PDB entry 3SBQ | X-ray diffraction, 1.70 A resolution | chains A and B

[Chain A (and B)]
Name: Nitrous-oxide reductase
From: Pseudomonas stutzeri
Notes: EC 1.7.99.6; chain B of this document is another copy of the same molecule, construct and numbering; everything in this record applies to it too
UniProt: P19573 (NOSZ_PSEST); residues 1-638 here = UniProt positions 1-638
Sequence (638 residues; numbered 1 to 638; the number before each row is that of its first residue):
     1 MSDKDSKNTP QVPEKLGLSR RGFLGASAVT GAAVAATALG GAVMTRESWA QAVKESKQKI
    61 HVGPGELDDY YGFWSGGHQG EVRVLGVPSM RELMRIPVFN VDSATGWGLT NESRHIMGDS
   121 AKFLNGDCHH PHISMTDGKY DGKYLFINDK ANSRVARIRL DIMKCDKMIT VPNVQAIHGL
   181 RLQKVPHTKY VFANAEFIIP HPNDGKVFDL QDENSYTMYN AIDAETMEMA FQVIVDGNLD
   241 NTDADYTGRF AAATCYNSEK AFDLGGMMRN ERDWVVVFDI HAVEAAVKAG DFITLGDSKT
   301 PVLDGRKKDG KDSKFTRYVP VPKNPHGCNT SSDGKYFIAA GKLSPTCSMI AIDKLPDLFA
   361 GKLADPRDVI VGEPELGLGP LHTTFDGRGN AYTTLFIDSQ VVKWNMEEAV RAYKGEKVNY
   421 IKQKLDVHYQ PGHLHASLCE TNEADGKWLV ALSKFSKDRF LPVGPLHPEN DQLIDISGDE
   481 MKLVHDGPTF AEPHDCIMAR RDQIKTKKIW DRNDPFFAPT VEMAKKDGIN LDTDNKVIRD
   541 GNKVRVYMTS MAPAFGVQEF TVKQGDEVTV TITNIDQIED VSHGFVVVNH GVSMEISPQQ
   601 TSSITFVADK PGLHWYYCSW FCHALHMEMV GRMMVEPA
Unresolved in the structure: 1-57
Ion coordination: [4Cu:2S] cluster: His-130, His-178, His-326, His-382, His-433, His-494; Ca2+: Tyr-256, Glu-259, Met-267, Asp-273, Asn-324; K+: Lys-454, Glu-469; dinuclear copper ion: Cys-618, Trp-620, Cys-622, His-626, Met-629
Small-molecule neighbours: CUK ([4Cu:2S] cluster): His-129, His-130, His-178, Asn-241, His-326, His-382, Gly-432, His-433, Lys-454, His-494
Curated features (UniProtKB/Swiss-Prot):
  - binding site (Cu cation): His-129, His-130, His-178, His-326, His-382, His-433, His-494, His-583, Cys-618, Trp-620, Cys-622, His-626, Met-629
  - binding site (Ca(2+)): Tyr-256, Glu-259, Met-267, Asp-273, Asn-324, Lys-454, Glu-469

[How chain A and chain B interact]
Pairs across the interface (262):
  His-61(A) / His-61(B)
  Pro-64(A) / Arg-459(B)
  Pro-64(A) / Leu-483(B)  hydrophobic
  Pro-64(A) / Val-484(B)
  Pro-64(A) / His-485(B)
  Pro-64(A) / Asp-486(B)
  Gly-65(A) / Arg-459(B)
  Leu-67(A) / Asp-458(B)
  Leu-67(A) / Arg-459(B)
  Leu-67(A) / Phe-460(B)
  Leu-67(A) / Leu-461(B)
  Asp-68(A) / Leu-461(B)
  Tyr-70(A) / Leu-461(B)
  Tyr-71(A) / Leu-461(B)
  Tyr-71(A) / Pro-462(B)  hydrogen bond (side chain-backbone)
  His-78(A) / Ser-103(B)  hydrogen bond (backbone-side chain)
  His-78(A) / Ala-104(B)  hydrogen bond (backbone-backbone)
  His-78(A) / Ser-619(B)  hydrogen bond (side chain-backbone)
  His-78(A) / Trp-620(B)
  Gln-79(A) / Asp-102(B)
  Gln-79(A) / Ser-103(B)
  Gln-79(A) / Ala-104(B)
  Glu-81(A) / Arg-95(B)  salt bridge
  Arg-83(A) / Arg-95(B)
  Arg-91(A) / Phe-460(B)
  Arg-91(A) / His-485(B)
  Arg-91(A) / Asp-486(B)  hydrogen bond (side chain-backbone)
  Arg-91(A) / Pro-488(B)
  Glu-92(A) / Arg-95(B)  salt bridge
  Glu-92(A) / Pro-488(B)
  Leu-93(A) / Phe-460(B)  hydrophobic
  Leu-93(A) / Leu-461(B)  hydrophobic
  Leu-93(A) / Val-463(B)  hydrophobic
  Leu-93(A) / Pro-468(B)
  Leu-93(A) / Pro-488(B)  hydrophobic
  Met-94(A) / Val-463(B)  hydrophobic
  Met-94(A) / Leu-466(B)
  Met-94(A) / His-467(B)
  Met-94(A) / Pro-468(B)
  Met-94(A) / Phe-490(B)  hydrophobic
  Arg-95(A) / Glu-81(B)  salt bridge
  Arg-95(A) / Arg-83(B)
  Arg-95(A) / Glu-92(B)  salt bridge
  Arg-95(A) / Arg-95(B)
  Arg-95(A) / Phe-490(B)
  Asp-102(A) / Gln-79(B)
  Asp-102(A) / Phe-490(B)
  Ser-103(A) / His-78(B)  hydrogen bond (side chain-backbone)
  Ser-103(A) / Gln-79(B)
  Ser-103(A) / Asn-125(B)
  Ser-103(A) / Gly-126(B)  hydrogen bond (side chain-backbone)
  Ala-104(A) / His-78(B)  hydrogen bond (backbone-backbone)
  Ala-104(A) / Gln-79(B)
  Ala-104(A) / Ala-491(B)  hydrophobic
  Leu-109(A) / Leu-124(B)  hydrophobic
  Phe-123(A) / Asn-589(B)
  Phe-123(A) / His-590(B)
  Phe-123(A) / Gly-591(B)
  Leu-124(A) / Leu-124(B)  hydrophobic
  Asn-125(A) / Ser-103(B)
  Asn-125(A) / Gly-591(B)
  Asn-125(A) / Val-592(B)
  Asn-125(A) / Ser-593(B)
  Gly-126(A) / Ser-103(B)  hydrogen bond (backbone-side chain)
  Asp-127(A) / Tyr-617(B)  hydrogen bond
  Lys-150(A) / Tyr-617(B)
  Lys-150(A) / Met-627(B)
  Ala-151(A) / Val-586(B)  hydrophobic
  Ala-151(A) / Val-588(B)
  Ala-151(A) / Asn-589(B)  hydrogen bond (backbone-backbone)
  Ala-151(A) / Tyr-617(B)  hydrogen bond (backbone-side chain)
  Asn-152(A) / Asn-589(B)  hydrogen bond (side chain-backbone)
  Asn-152(A) / His-590(B)  hydrogen bond (side chain-backbone)
  Asn-152(A) / Gly-591(B)  hydrogen bond (side chain-backbone)
  Ser-153(A) / Val-588(B)
  Ser-153(A) / Asn-589(B)  hydrogen bond
  Met-163(A) / Val-463(B)
  Val-174(A) / Asn-589(B)
  Gln-175(A) / Val-588(B)
  Gln-175(A) / Asn-589(B)
  Gln-175(A) / Leu-613(B)
  Gln-175(A) / His-614(B)
  Gln-175(A) / Trp-615(B)
  Ala-176(A) / Val-588(B)
  His-178(A) / Met-627(B)
  Glu-196(A) / Met-627(B)
  Phe-197(A) / Val-588(B)  hydrophobic
  Phe-197(A) / Trp-615(B)
  Phe-197(A) / Tyr-617(B)  hydrophobic
  Ile-198(A) / Leu-613(B)
  Ile-198(A) / Trp-615(B)  hydrogen bond (backbone-side chain)
  Ile-199(A) / Trp-615(B)
  Pro-200(A) / Leu-613(B)
  Asn-203(A) / Pro-611(B)
  Asn-203(A) / Gly-612(B)
  Asn-203(A) / Leu-613(B)  hydrogen bond (side chain-backbone)
  Asp-204(A) / Pro-611(B)
  Asp-204(A) / Pro-637(B)
  Gly-205(A) / Gly-612(B)
  Gly-205(A) / Val-635(B)
  Gly-205(A) / Pro-637(B)
  Phe-208(A) / Gly-612(B)
  Phe-208(A) / Leu-613(B)
  Phe-208(A) / Met-634(B)  hydrophobic
  Phe-208(A) / Val-635(B)
  Leu-210(A) / Leu-613(B)  hydrophobic
  Leu-210(A) / Trp-615(B)  hydrophobic
  Asp-240(A) / Met-627(B)
  Tyr-256(A) / Met-627(B)
  Phe-262(A) / Arg-632(B)
  Leu-264(A) / Glu-628(B)
  Met-267(A) / Glu-628(B)
  Met-267(A) / Val-630(B)  hydrophobic
  Met-268(A) / Leu-625(B)  hydrophobic
  Asn-324(A) / Glu-628(B)  hydrogen bond
  Lys-342(A) / Ala-624(B)
  Lys-342(A) / Glu-628(B)  salt bridge
  Leu-343(A) / Leu-625(B)  hydrophobic
  Phe-396(A) / Phe-621(B)  hydrophobic
  Phe-396(A) / His-623(B)
  Phe-396(A) / Ala-624(B)
  Lys-454(A) / Phe-621(B)
  Phe-455(A) / Asp-580(B)
  Phe-455(A) / Phe-621(B)
  Phe-455(A) / Cys-622(B)
  Ser-456(A) / Asp-580(B)  hydrogen bond (backbone-side chain)
  Lys-457(A) / Asp-580(B)  hydrogen bond (backbone-side chain)
  Asp-458(A) / Leu-67(B)
  Arg-459(A) / Pro-64(B)
  Arg-459(A) / Gly-65(B)
  Arg-459(A) / Leu-67(B)
  Phe-460(A) / Leu-67(B)
  Phe-460(A) / Arg-91(B)
  Phe-460(A) / Leu-93(B)  hydrophobic
  Leu-461(A) / Leu-67(B)
  Leu-461(A) / Asp-68(B)
  Leu-461(A) / Tyr-70(B)
  Leu-461(A) / Tyr-71(B)
  Leu-461(A) / Leu-93(B)  hydrophobic
  Leu-461(A) / Arg-501(B)
  Pro-462(A) / Tyr-71(B)  hydrogen bond (backbone-side chain)
  Pro-462(A) / Thr-506(B)
  Val-463(A) / Leu-93(B)  hydrophobic
  Val-463(A) / Met-163(B)
  Gly-464(A) / Thr-506(B)
  Gly-464(A) / Lys-507(B)
  Pro-465(A) / Ile-162(B)
  Pro-465(A) / Lys-507(B)
  Pro-465(A) / Lys-508(B)
  Pro-465(A) / Ile-509(B)
  Pro-465(A) / Trp-510(B)
  Pro-465(A) / Ser-597(B)
  Leu-466(A) / Met-94(B)
  Leu-466(A) / Thr-105(B)
  Leu-466(A) / Ser-582(B)
  Leu-466(A) / Glu-595(B)
  Leu-466(A) / Trp-620(B)
  His-467(A) / Met-94(B)
  His-467(A) / Asp-580(B)  salt bridge
  Pro-468(A) / Leu-93(B)
  Pro-468(A) / Met-94(B)
  Leu-483(A) / Pro-64(B)  hydrophobic
  Val-484(A) / Pro-64(B)
  His-485(A) / Pro-64(B)
  His-485(A) / Arg-91(B)
  Asp-486(A) / Pro-64(B)
  Asp-486(A) / Arg-91(B)  hydrogen bond (backbone-side chain)
  Pro-488(A) / Arg-91(B)
  Pro-488(A) / Glu-92(B)
  Pro-488(A) / Leu-93(B)  hydrophobic
  Phe-490(A) / Met-94(B)  hydrophobic
  Phe-490(A) / Arg-95(B)
  Phe-490(A) / Asp-102(B)
  Ala-491(A) / Ala-104(B)  hydrophobic
  Glu-492(A) / Ser-619(B)
  Glu-492(A) / Trp-620(B)
  Glu-492(A) / Phe-621(B)  hydrogen bond (side chain-backbone)
  Arg-501(A) / Leu-461(B)
  Thr-506(A) / Pro-462(B)
  Thr-506(A) / Gly-464(B)
  Lys-507(A) / Gly-464(B)
  Lys-507(A) / Pro-465(B)
  Lys-508(A) / Pro-465(B)
  Trp-510(A) / Pro-465(B)
  Pro-553(A) / Leu-264(B)  hydrophobic
  Asp-580(A) / Phe-455(B)
  Asp-580(A) / Ser-456(B)  hydrogen bond (side chain-backbone)
  Asp-580(A) / Lys-457(B)  hydrogen bond (side chain-backbone)
  Asp-580(A) / His-467(B)
  Ser-582(A) / Leu-466(B)
  Val-586(A) / Ala-151(B)  hydrophobic
  Val-588(A) / Ala-151(B)
  Val-588(A) / Ser-153(B)
  Val-588(A) / Gln-175(B)
  Val-588(A) / Ala-176(B)
  Val-588(A) / Phe-197(B)  hydrophobic
  Asn-589(A) / Phe-123(B)
  Asn-589(A) / Ala-151(B)  hydrogen bond (backbone-backbone)
  Asn-589(A) / Asn-152(B)  hydrogen bond (backbone-side chain)
  Asn-589(A) / Ser-153(B)  hydrogen bond
  Asn-589(A) / Val-174(B)
  Asn-589(A) / Gln-175(B)
  His-590(A) / Phe-123(B)
  His-590(A) / Asn-152(B)  hydrogen bond (backbone-side chain)
  Gly-591(A) / Phe-123(B)
  Gly-591(A) / Asn-125(B)
  Gly-591(A) / Asn-152(B)  hydrogen bond (backbone-side chain)
  Val-592(A) / Asn-125(B)
  Ser-593(A) / Asn-125(B)
  Glu-595(A) / Leu-466(B)
  Pro-611(A) / Asn-203(B)
  Pro-611(A) / Asp-204(B)
  Gly-612(A) / Asn-203(B)
  Gly-612(A) / Gly-205(B)
  Gly-612(A) / Phe-208(B)
  Leu-613(A) / Gln-175(B)  hydrogen bond (backbone-side chain)
  Leu-613(A) / Ile-198(B)
  Leu-613(A) / Asn-203(B)  hydrogen bond (backbone-side chain)
  Leu-613(A) / Phe-208(B)
  Leu-613(A) / Leu-210(B)  hydrophobic
  His-614(A) / Gln-175(B)
  Trp-615(A) / Gln-175(B)  hydrogen bond (backbone-side chain)
  Trp-615(A) / Phe-197(B)
  Trp-615(A) / Ile-198(B)  hydrogen bond (side chain-backbone)
  Trp-615(A) / Ile-199(B)
  Trp-615(A) / Leu-210(B)  hydrophobic
  Tyr-617(A) / Asp-127(B)  hydrogen bond
  Tyr-617(A) / Lys-150(B)
  Tyr-617(A) / Ala-151(B)  hydrogen bond (side chain-backbone)
  Tyr-617(A) / Phe-197(B)  hydrophobic
  Ser-619(A) / His-78(B)  hydrogen bond (backbone-side chain)
  Ser-619(A) / Glu-492(B)
  Trp-620(A) / His-78(B)
  Trp-620(A) / Leu-466(B)  hydrophobic
  Trp-620(A) / Glu-492(B)
  Phe-621(A) / Phe-396(B)  hydrophobic
  Phe-621(A) / Lys-454(B)
  Phe-621(A) / Glu-492(B)  hydrogen bond (backbone-side chain)
  Cys-622(A) / Phe-455(B)
  His-623(A) / Phe-396(B)
  Ala-624(A) / Lys-342(B)
  Ala-624(A) / Phe-396(B)
  Leu-625(A) / Leu-264(B)  hydrophobic
  Leu-625(A) / Met-268(B)  hydrophobic
  Leu-625(A) / Leu-343(B)  hydrophobic
  Met-627(A) / Lys-150(B)
  Met-627(A) / His-178(B)
  Met-627(A) / Glu-196(B)
  Met-627(A) / Asp-240(B)
  Met-627(A) / Tyr-256(B)
  Met-627(A) / His-326(B)
  Glu-628(A) / Leu-264(B)
  Glu-628(A) / Met-267(B)
  Glu-628(A) / Asn-324(B)  hydrogen bond
  Glu-628(A) / Lys-342(B)  salt bridge
  Val-630(A) / Phe-197(B)  hydrophobic
  Arg-632(A) / Phe-262(B)
  Met-634(A) / Phe-208(B)  hydrophobic
  Val-635(A) / Gly-205(B)
  Val-635(A) / Phe-208(B)
  Pro-637(A) / Asp-204(B)
  Pro-637(A) / Gly-205(B)
Other interface residues (no listed pair), chain A (132 interface residues in all): Glu-66, Val-84, Val-101, Thr-105, Asp-161, Ile-162, Lys-164, Lys-206, His-326, Leu-381, Ile-397, Glu-469, Ile-509, Gln-558, Glu-559, Val-581, Val-587, Ser-597, Glu-636
Other interface residues (no listed pair), chain B (132 interface residues in all): Glu-66, Val-84, Val-101, Leu-109, Asp-161, Lys-164, Pro-200, Asp-263, Leu-381, Ile-397, Glu-469, Pro-553, Glu-559, Val-581, Val-587, Pro-598, Glu-636

[In short]
The chain A/chain B interface involves 132 residues from each chain, with 40 hydrogen bonds and 7 salt
bridges. Among the polar pairs are Glu-81(A)/Arg-95(B), Glu-92(A)/Arg-95(B) and Lys-342(A)/Glu-628(B). Chain A
binds compound CUK.
Chain A and chain B are both Nitrous-oxide reductase (Pseudomonas stutzeri); the structure, Pseudomonas
stutzeri nitrous oxide reductase, P65 crystal form, was determined by X-ray diffraction (same publication as
3SBP and 3SBR).
